Entry 3EH5 (X-ray diffraction, 2.80 A resolution); this record covers chains A and C of the 3 polymer chains in the assembly.

# Chain A
Molecule: Cytochrome c oxidase subunit 1
Source organism: Thermus thermophilus
Notes: EC 1.9.3.1
Reference sequence: Q5SJ79 (COX1_THET8); numbering as in UniProt (aligned over 2-562)
Sequence (618 residues; each row starts with the number of its first residue; numbers below 1 keep their minus sign (Ser-55 is residue -55)):
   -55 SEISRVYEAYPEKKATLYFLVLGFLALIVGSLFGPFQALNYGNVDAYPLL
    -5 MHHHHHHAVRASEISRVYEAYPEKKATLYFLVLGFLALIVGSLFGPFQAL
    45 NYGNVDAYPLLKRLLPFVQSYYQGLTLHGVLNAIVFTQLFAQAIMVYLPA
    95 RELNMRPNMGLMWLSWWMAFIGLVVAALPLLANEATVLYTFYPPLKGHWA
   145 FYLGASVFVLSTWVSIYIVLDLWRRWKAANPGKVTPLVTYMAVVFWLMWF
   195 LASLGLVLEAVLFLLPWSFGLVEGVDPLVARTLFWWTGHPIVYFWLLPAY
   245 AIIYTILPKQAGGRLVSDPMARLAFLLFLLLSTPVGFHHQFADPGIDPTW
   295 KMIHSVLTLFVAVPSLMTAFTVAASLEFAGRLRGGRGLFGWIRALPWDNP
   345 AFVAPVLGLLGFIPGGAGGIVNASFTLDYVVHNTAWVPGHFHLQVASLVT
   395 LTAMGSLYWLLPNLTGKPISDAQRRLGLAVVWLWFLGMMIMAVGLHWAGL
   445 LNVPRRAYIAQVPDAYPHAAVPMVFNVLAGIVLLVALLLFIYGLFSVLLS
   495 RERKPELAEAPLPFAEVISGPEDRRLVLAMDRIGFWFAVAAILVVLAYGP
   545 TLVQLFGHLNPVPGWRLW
Disordered / not traced: -55 to 5
Sequence notes: expression tag (-55 to 1); engineered mutation Arg258 (Lys in Q5SJ79)
Metal / ion sites: heme Fe: His72, His386; Cu+: His233, His282, His283; heme-as Fe near His384 (its only coordinating residue here)
Ligand contacts:
  - heme-as (HAS): Tyr133, Trp229, Val236, Tyr237, Trp239, Leu240, Tyr244, His282, His283, Thr302, Ala306, Ser309, Leu310, Thr312, Ala313, Val316, Ala317, Leu320, Trp335, Ile336, Val350, Leu353, Leu354, Phe356, Ile357, Gly360, Gly363, Ile364, Asn366, Ala367, Asp372, His376, Asn377, Val381, His384, Phe385, Gln388, Val389, Val393, Arg449
  - heme (HEM): Leu32, Ser36, Gly39, Pro40, Gln42, Ala43, Tyr46, Tyr65, Leu69, His72, Gly73, Asn76, Ala77, Phe80, Leu132, Tyr133, Pro382, Phe385, His386, Val389, Ala390, Thr394, Trp428, Met432, Met435, Leu439, Arg449, Arg450, Ala451, Leu477
Curated features (UniProtKB/Swiss-Prot):
  - binding site (Fe(II)-heme a): His72, His386
  - binding site (Cu cation): His233, Tyr237, His282, His283
  - binding site (heme a3): His384
  - cross-link: His233 to Tyr237 (1'-histidyl-3'-tyrosine (His-Tyr))
From the paper describing this entry:
  - heme-as coordination: His384
  - binding site for heme-as: His376, Arg449

# Chain C
Molecule: Cytochrome c oxidase polypeptide 2A
Source organism: Thermus thermophilus
Notes: EC 1.9.3.1
Reference sequence: P82543 (COXA_THET8); numbering as in UniProt (aligned over 2-34)
Sequence (33 residues; numbered 2 to 34; the number before each row is that of its first residue):
     2 EEKPKGALAVILVLTLTILVFWLGVYAVFFARG

# Interface between chain A and chain C
Residue-residue contacts (35; chain A residue first):
  Ala313(A) with Leu15(C), hydrophobic
  Phe314(A) with Ala8(C), hydrophobic; Ile12(C), hydrophobic
  Ala317(A) with Ala8(C), hydrophobic
  Ala318(A) with Ala8(C)
  Glu321(A) with Pro5(C); Lys6(C), hydrogen bond (side chain-backbone); Gly7(C), hydrogen bond (side chain-backbone); Ala8(C), hydrogen bond (side chain-backbone)
  Arg325(A) with Glu2(C), salt bridge; Lys4(C)
  Leu332(A) with Lys6(C)
  Trp335(A) with Gly7(C)
  Ile357(A) with Leu15(C), hydrophobic; Thr18(C)
  Pro358(A) with Phe22(C), hydrophobic
  Ala361(A) with Ile19(C), hydrophobic; Phe22(C), hydrophobic
  Gly362(A) with Phe22(C)
  Ile364(A) with Ile19(C), hydrophobic; Trp23(C)
  Val365(A) with Phe22(C); Trp23(C), hydrophobic; Val26(C), hydrophobic
  Ser368(A) with Trp23(C), hydrogen bond
  Thr370(A) with Phe30(C)
  Leu371(A) with Trp23(C); Val26(C), hydrophobic; Tyr27(C), hydrophobic
  Val374(A) with Val29(C), hydrophobic; Phe30(C), hydrophobic; Arg33(C)
  Trp380(A) with Phe22(C), hydrophobic; Val26(C), hydrophobic
  Leu444(A) with Arg33(C), hydrogen bond (backbone-side chain)
Interface residues without a listed pair, chain A (24 interface residues in all): Leu310, Phe333, His440, Asn446
Interface residues without a listed pair, chain C (20 interface residues in all): Leu9, Ala10, Val11

# Summary
24 residues of chain A and 20 residues of chain C are in contact; the contacts include 5 hydrogen bonds and 1
salt bridge. Polar contacts include Arg325(A)-Glu2(C), Glu321(A)-Lys6(C) and Glu321(A)-Gly7(C). Chain A binds
heme and heme-as. From the paper: a binding site for heme-as at His376(A) and Arg449(A); heme-as coordination
by His384(A).
Chain A is Cytochrome c oxidase subunit 1 and chain C is Cytochrome c oxidase polypeptide 2A, both from
Thermus thermophilus; the structure, Structure of the reduced form of cytochrome ba3 oxidase from Thermus
thermophilus, was determined by X-ray diffraction together with 3EH3 and 3EH4 from the same study.
